Entry 4RER (X-ray diffraction, 4.05 A resolution (low resolution: residue-level contacts below are approximate; hydrogen-bond / salt-bridge calls are withheld)); this record covers chains B and G of the 3 polymer chains in the assembly.

Chain B:
Protein: 5'-AMP-activated protein kinase subunit beta-2
Organism: Homo sapiens
Notes: fragment: Human AMPK beta2 subunit [A76-I272]
UniProtKB: O43741 (AAKB2_HUMAN); residues 76-272 here = UniProt positions 76-272
Chain sequence (197 residues; numbered 76 to 272; the number before each row is that of its first residue):
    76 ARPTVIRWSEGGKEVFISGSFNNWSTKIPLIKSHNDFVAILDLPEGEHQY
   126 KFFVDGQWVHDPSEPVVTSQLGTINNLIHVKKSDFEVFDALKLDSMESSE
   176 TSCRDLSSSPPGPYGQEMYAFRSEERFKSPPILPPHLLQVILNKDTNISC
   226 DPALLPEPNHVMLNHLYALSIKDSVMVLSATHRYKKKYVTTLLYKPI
Unresolved in the structure: 76-77, 168-181
Modified positions: Ser108 (phosphoserine; SEP)
Curated features (UniProtKB/Swiss-Prot):
  - modified residue: Ser95 (Phosphoserine), Ser108 (Phosphoserine), Thr148 (Phosphothreonine), Ser158 (Phosphoserine), Ser170 (Phosphoserine), Ser174 (Phosphoserine), Ser184 (Phosphoserine)
  - mutagenesis: His235 (H235A: Results in an AMPK enzyme that is activable by phosphorylation but has significantly increased rate of dephosphorylation in phosphatase assays)
From the paper describing this entry:
  - post-translational modification sites: Ser108
  - binding site for alpha-D-glucopyranose: Trp99 (citing earlier work)
  - mutagenesis - W99G: decreased binding to glycogen

Chain G:
Protein: 5'-AMP-activated protein kinase subunit gamma-1
Organism: Homo sapiens
Notes: fragment: Human AMPK gamma1 subunit [S24-G327]
UniProtKB: P54619 (AAKG1_HUMAN); numbering as in UniProt (aligned over 24-327)
Chain sequence (304 residues; row label = number of the first residue in the row):
    24 SNNSVYTSFMKSHRCYDLIPTSSKLVVFDTSLQVKKAFFALVTNGVRAAP
    74 LWDSKKQSFVGMLTITDFINILHRYYKSALVQIYELEEHKIETWREVYLQ
   124 DSFKPLVCISPNASLFDAVSSLIRNKIHRLPVIDPESGNTLYILTHKRIL
   174 KFLKLFITEFPKPEFMSKSLEELQIGTYANIAMVRTTTPVYVALGIFVQH
   224 RVSALPVVDEKGRVVDIYSKFDVINLAAEKTYNNLDVSVTKALQHRSHYF
   274 EGVLKCYLHETLETIINRLVEAEVHRLVVVDENDVVKGIVSLSDILQALV
   324 LTGG
Unresolved in the structure: 24, 325-327
Residues lining bound ligands:
  - adenosine monophosphate (AMP), molecule 1: Arg70, Lys170, Ile240, Ser242, Phe244, Asp245, Arg269, Gly275, Val276, Leu277, Val297, His298, Arg299, Leu300
  - adenosine monophosphate (AMP), molecule 2: Met85, Thr87, Thr89, Asp90, Asn93, Tyr121, Pro128, Leu129, Val130, Ile150, His151, Arg152, Pro154, Lys243
  - adenosine monophosphate (AMP), molecule 3: His151, Gly199, Thr200, Asn203, Ile204, Ala205, Arg224, Val225, Ser226, Ala227, Pro229, His298, Arg299, Ile312, Ser314, Ser316, Asp317
Curated features (UniProtKB/Swiss-Prot):
  - motif: Leu138 to Glu159 (AMPK pseudosubstrate)
  - binding site (ADP): Arg70, Met85 to Asp90, Val130, His151, Arg152, Lys170, Ser242 to Asp245, Arg269, Leu277, His298, Arg299
  - binding site (AMP): Arg70, Met85 to Asp90, Val130, His151, Arg152, Lys170, Thr200, Ala205, Ser226, Ala227, Ser242 to Asp245, Arg269, Leu277, His298, Arg299, Ser314 to Asp317
  - binding site (ATP): Arg70, Met85 to Asp90, Val130, His151, Arg152, Lys170, Ser242 to Asp245, Arg269, Leu277, His298, Arg299
  - modified residue: Ser261 (Phosphoserine), Thr263 (Phosphothreonine), Ser270 (Phosphoserine)
  - mutagenesis: Asp90 (D90A: Reduced AMP-activation of phosphorylation of PRKAA1 or PRKAA2. Reduced ADP activation of phosphorylation of PRKAA1 or PRKAA2), Asp245 (D245A: Reduced AMP-activation of phosphorylation of PRKAA1 or PRKAA2. Reduced ADP activation of phosphorylation of PRKAA1 or PRKAA2), Asp317 (D317A: Reduced AMP-activation of phosphorylation of PRKAA1 or PRKAA2. Does not affect ADP activation of phosphorylation of PRKAA1 or PRKAA2)

Chain B / chain G interface:
Pairs across the interface (47; chain B residue first):
  Leu217(B) - Lys47(G)
  Ala228(B) - Ser46(G)
  Ala228(B) - Lys47(G)
  Leu229(B) - Pro43(G)
  Leu229(B) - Ser45(G)
  Leu230(B) - Ser45(G)
  Leu230(B) - Ser46(G)
  Leu230(B) - Lys47(G)
  Pro231(B) - Ser45(G)
  Pro233(B) - Ser45(G)
  Ser249(B) - Lys59(G)
  Val250(B) - Leu55(G)
  Tyr259(B) - Tyr39(G)
  Tyr259(B) - Pro134(G)
  Tyr259(B) - Asp157(G)
  Tyr259(B) - Leu164(G)
  Lys260(B) - Tyr39(G)
  Lys261(B) - Tyr39(G)
  Lys262(B) - Tyr39(G)
  Lys262(B) - Ile42(G)
  Lys262(B) - Pro43(G)
  Lys262(B) - Thr44(G)
  Tyr263(B) - Thr44(G)
  Tyr263(B) - Ser45(G)
  Tyr263(B) - Ser46(G)
  Val264(B) - Ser46(G)
  Val264(B) - Leu164(G)
  Thr265(B) - Ser46(G)
  Thr265(B) - Lys47(G)
  Thr265(B) - Leu48(G)
  Thr266(B) - Leu48(G)
  Leu267(B) - Lys47(G)
  Leu267(B) - Leu48(G)
  Leu267(B) - Val49(G)
  Leu267(B) - Val50(G)
  Leu267(B) - Asn67(G)
  Leu268(B) - Val50(G)
  Tyr269(B) - Val50(G)
  Tyr269(B) - Phe51(G)
  Tyr269(B) - Asp52(G)
  Tyr269(B) - Leu55(G)
  Tyr269(B) - Ala63(G)
  Tyr269(B) - Asn67(G)
  Lys270(B) - Asp52(G)
  Pro271(B) - Asp52(G)
  Pro271(B) - Ser54(G)
  Pro271(B) - Leu55(G)
Interface residues without a listed pair, chain B (24 interface residues in all): Ser224, Pro227, Glu232
Interface residues without a listed pair, chain G (25 interface residues in all): Arg37, Asp40, Thr66, Gly68, Glu296

In short:
Chain B and chain G form an interface of 24 and 25 residues respectively. Chain G binds 3 copies of adenosine
monophosphate. The paper reports a binding site for alpha-D-glucopyranose at Trp99(B); W99G of chain B reduces
binding to glycogen.
Here chain B is 5'-AMP-activated protein kinase subunit beta-2 and chain G is 5'-AMP-activated protein kinase
subunit gamma-1, both from Homo sapiens. Entry 4RER (Crystal structure of the phosphorylated human alpha1
beta2 gamma1 holo-AMPK complex bound to AMP and cyclodextrin) was determined by X-ray diffraction (same
publication as 4RED and 4REW).
